Entry 7P05 (electron microscopy, 3.13 A resolution); this record covers chain A.

# Chain A
Molecule: Pleiotropic ABC efflux transporter of multiple drugs
Source organism: Saccharomyces cerevisiae (strain ATCC 204508 / S288c)
Reference sequence: P33302 (PDR5_YEAST); residue numbers follow UniProt; this construct covers 1-1511
Amino-acid sequence (1511 residues; row label = number of the first residue in the row):
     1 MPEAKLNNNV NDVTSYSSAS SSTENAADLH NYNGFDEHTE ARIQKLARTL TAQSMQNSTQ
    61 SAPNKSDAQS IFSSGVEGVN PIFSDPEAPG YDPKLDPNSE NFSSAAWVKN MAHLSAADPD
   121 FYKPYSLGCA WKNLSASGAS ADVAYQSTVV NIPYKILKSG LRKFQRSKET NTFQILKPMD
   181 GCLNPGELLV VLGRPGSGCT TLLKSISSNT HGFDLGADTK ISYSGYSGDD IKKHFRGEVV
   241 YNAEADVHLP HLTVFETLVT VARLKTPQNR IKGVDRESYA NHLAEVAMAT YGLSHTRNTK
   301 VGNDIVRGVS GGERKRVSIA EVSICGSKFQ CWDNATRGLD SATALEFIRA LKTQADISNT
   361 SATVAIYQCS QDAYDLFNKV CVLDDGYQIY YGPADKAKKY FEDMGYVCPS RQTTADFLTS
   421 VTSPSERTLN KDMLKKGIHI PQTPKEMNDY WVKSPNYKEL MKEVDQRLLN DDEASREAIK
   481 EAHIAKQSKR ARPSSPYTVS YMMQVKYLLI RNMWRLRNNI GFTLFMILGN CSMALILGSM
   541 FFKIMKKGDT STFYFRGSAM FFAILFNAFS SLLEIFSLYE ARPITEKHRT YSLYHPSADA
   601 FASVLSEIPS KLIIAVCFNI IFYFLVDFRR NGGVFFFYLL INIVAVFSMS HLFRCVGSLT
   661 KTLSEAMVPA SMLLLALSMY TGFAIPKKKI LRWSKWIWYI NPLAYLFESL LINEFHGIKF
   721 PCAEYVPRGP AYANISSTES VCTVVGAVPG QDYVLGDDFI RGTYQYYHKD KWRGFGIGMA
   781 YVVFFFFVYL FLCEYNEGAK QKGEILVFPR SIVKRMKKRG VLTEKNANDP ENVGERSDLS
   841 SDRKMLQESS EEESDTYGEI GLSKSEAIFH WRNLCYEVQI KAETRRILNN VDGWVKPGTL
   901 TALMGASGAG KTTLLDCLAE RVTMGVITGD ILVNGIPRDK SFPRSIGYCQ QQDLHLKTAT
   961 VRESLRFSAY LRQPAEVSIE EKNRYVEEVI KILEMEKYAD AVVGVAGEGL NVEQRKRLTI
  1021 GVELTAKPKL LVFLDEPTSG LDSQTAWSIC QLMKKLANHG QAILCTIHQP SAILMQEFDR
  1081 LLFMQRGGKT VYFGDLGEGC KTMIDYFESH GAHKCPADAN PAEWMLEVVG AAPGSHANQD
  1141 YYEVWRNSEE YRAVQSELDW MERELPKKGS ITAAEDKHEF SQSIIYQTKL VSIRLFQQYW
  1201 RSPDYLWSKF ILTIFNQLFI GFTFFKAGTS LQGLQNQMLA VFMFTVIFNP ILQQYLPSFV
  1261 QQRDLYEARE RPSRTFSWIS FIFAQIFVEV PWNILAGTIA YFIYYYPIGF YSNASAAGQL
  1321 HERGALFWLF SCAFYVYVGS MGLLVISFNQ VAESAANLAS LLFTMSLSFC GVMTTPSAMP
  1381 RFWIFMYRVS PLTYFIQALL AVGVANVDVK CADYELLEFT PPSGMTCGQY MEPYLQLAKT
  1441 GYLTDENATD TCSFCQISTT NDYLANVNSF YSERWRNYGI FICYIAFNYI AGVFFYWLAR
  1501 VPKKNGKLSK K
Disordered / not traced: 1-30, 57-91, 166-169, 471-495, 817-860, 1167-1177, 1503-1511
Disulfide bonds: C722-C742, C1411-C1455, C1427-C1452
Small-molecule neighbours:
  - ADP (adenosine-5'-diphosphate): I880, K881, R885, I887, A906, S907, G908, A909, G910, K911, T912, T913, M924, D1035, E1036
  - ATP (adenosine-5'-triphosphate): G138, A139, F173, I175, R194, P195, G196, S197, G198, C199, T200, T201, G212, F213, D333, N334, Y367, Q801, K802, G803, E804
  - rhodamine 6g (RHQ): M526, N530, F566, F569, S570, S571, L572, L573, I614, M667, A670, L674, N1249, Q1253, N1357, S1360, L1361, T1364
Swiss-Prot annotation at these positions:
  - binding site (ATP): G905 to T912
  - modified residue: S22 (Phosphoserine), T49 (Phosphothreonine), T51 (Phosphothreonine), S54 (Phosphoserine), S58 (Phosphoserine), S61 (Phosphoserine), S837 (Phosphoserine), S840 (Phosphoserine), S841 (Phosphoserine), S849 (Phosphoserine), S850 (Phosphoserine), S854 (Phosphoserine)
  - glycosylation (N-linked (GlcNAc...) asparagine): N734, N1447
  - cross-link: K825 (Glycyl lysine isopeptide (Lys-Gly) (interchain with G-Cter in ubiquitin))
Reported in the primary citation:
  - binding site for rhodamine 6g: S1360
  - contacts within the chain: I805-G1009 (backbone contact), Y1305-Y1311 (pi stacking)
  - mutagenesis - Q801A, Q801V: decreased growth in response to cycloheximide
  - mutagenesis - Q801A, Q801V: unchanged growth in response to ketoconazole
  - mutagenesis - Q801A, Q801V: unchanged growth in response to rhodamine 6 G
  - mutagenesis - E804A: decreased growth in response to fluconazole
  - catalytic residues: H1068 (proposed by the authors, not directly observed)

# Overview
Bound to chain A: ATP, ADP and rhodamine 6g. Curated annotation (UniProt) lists 8 ATP-binding residues. The
paper reports the catalytic residue H1068; Q801A and Q801V reduce growth in response to cycloheximide.
Chain A is Pleiotropic ABC efflux transporter of multiple drugs (Saccharomyces cerevisiae (strain ATCC 204508
/ S288c)); the structure, Cryo-EM structure of Pdr5 from Saccharomyces cerevisiae in inward-facing
conformation with ADP/ATP and rhodamine 6G, was determined by electron microscopy together with 7P03, 7P04 and
7P06 from the same study.
